Entry 4ZME (X-ray diffraction, 1.98 A resolution); this record covers chain A.

Chain A:
Molecule: Myosin heavy chain kinase A
Organism: Dictyostelium discoideum
Notes: EC 2.7.11.7
Reference sequence: P42527 (MHCKA_DICDI); residue numbers follow UniProt; this construct covers 552-841
Sequence (307 residues; row label = number of the first residue in the row):
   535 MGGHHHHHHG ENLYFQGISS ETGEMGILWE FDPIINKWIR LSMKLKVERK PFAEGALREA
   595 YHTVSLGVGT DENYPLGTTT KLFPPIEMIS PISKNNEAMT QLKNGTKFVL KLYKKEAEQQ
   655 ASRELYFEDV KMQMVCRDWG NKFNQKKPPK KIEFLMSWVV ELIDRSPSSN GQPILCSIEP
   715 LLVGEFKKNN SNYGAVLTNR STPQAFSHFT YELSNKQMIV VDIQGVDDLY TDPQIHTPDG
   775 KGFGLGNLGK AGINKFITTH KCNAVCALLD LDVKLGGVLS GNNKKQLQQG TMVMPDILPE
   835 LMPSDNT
Not modelled in the structure: 535-550, 650-652, 816-841
Differences from the reference sequence: initiating methionine (535); expression tag (536-551)
Modified positions: Asp-766 (aspartyl phosphate; PHD)
UniProt features mapped onto this chain:
  - binding site (ATP): Gly-778 to Gly-783
Bound ions: Zn2+: His-742, His-794, Cys-796, Cys-800
Residues lining bound ligands: adenosine (ADN): Phe-586, Ala-587, Glu-588, Gly-589, Ala-594, Val-643, Lys-645, Leu-689, Glu-713, Pro-714, Leu-715, Leu-716, Phe-720, Thr-765
From the paper describing this entry:
  - post-translational modification sites: Asp-766
  - contacts within the chain: Arg-592/Asp-766, Lys-645/Glu-713 (salt bridge), Asp-663/Asp-766, Phe-720/Thr-765 (hydrophobic contact), Asp-756/Asp-766, Gln-758/Asp-766 (hydrogen bond), Asp-766/Gln-768
  - binding site for phosphate ion: Ala-590, Leu-591, Arg-592
  - binding site for adenosine: Lys-645, Glu-713, Leu-716, Phe-720
  - mutagenesis - K645R, E713A: abolished binding to Mant-ATP
  - mutagenesis - R592L, K645R, E713A, L716S, K722N (6-fold): decreased catalytic activity
  - mutagenesis - R592L, L716S (12-fold), K722N: decreased binding to mant-ATP
  - mutagenesis - F720S, Q768A: unchanged binding to mant-ATP
  - mutagenesis - D663A, D756A, D766S: increased binding to mant-ATP
  - catalytic residues: Gln-758, Asp-766
  - catalytic residues: Asp-756 (citing earlier work)
  - mutagenesis - F720S, D756A: abolished catalytic activity on kinase
  - mutagenesis - F720S, D756A (10-fold): decreased catalytic activity on ATPase
  - mutagenesis - D766S: abolished catalytic activity on ADP and AMP
  - mutagenesis - D663A, Q758A (20-fold), Q768A: decreased catalytic activity on kinase
  - mutagenesis - Q758A: abolished catalytic activity on ATPase
  - mutagenesis - Q768A (2-fold): increased catalytic activity on ATPase

Overview:
Bound to chain A: adenosine. His-742, His-794, Cys-796 and Cys-800 coordinate Zn2+. From UniProt: 6
ATP-binding residues. From the paper: catalytic residues Gln-758, Asp-766 and Asp-756; R592L, K645R and E713A,
among others, reduce catalytic activity; 11 substitutions were tested in all.
Chain A is Myosin heavy chain kinase A (Dictyostelium discoideum); the structure, Crystal Structure of the
Alpha-kinase Domain of Myosin-II Heavy Chain Kinase A in Complex with Adenosine, was determined by X-ray
diffraction (same publication as 4ZS4 and 4ZMF).
